5MS0 - chains A and B of the 14 polymer chains in the assembly; structure by electron microscopy, 9.80 A resolution (very low resolution: no residue pairs are listed; an interface is given only as per-side residue counts).

== Chain A (and B) ==
Molecule: DNA-directed RNA polymerase subunit alpha
Organism: Escherichia coli
Notes: EC 2.7.7.6; chain B of this document is another copy of the same molecule, construct and numbering; everything in this record applies to it too
UniProt: P0A7Z4 (RPOA_ECOLI); residue numbers follow UniProt; this construct covers 1-329
Chain sequence (329 residues; numbered 1 to 329; the number before each row is that of its first residue):
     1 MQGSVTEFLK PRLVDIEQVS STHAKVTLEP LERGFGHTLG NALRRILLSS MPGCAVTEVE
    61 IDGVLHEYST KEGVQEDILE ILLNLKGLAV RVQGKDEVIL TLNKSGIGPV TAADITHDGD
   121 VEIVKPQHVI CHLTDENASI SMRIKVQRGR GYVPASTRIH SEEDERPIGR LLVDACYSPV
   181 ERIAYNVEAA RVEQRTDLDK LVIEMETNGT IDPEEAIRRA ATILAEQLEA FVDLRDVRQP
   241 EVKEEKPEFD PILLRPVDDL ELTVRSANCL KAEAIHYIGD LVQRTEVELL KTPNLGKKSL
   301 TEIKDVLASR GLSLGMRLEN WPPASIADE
Disordered / not traced: 236-329
UniProt features mapped onto this chain:
  - region: Glu162 to Glu165 (Required for interaction with Crp at class II promoters)
  - modified residue: Arg265 (ADP-ribosylarginine), Lys297 (N6-acetyllysine), Lys298 (N6-acetyllysine)
  - mutagenesis: Arg45 (R45C: In rpoA112; temperature-sensitive, blocks RNA polymerase assembly), Glu162 to Glu165 (5-fold decrease in CRP-class II promoter-dependent transcription), Glu165 (E165K: 5-fold decrease in CRP-class II promoter-dependent transcription), Arg191 (R191C: In rpoA101; temperature-sensitive)

== How chain A and chain B interact ==
At this resolution (10 A) residue pairs are not listed: 15 residues of chain A and 10 of chain B lie at the interface.

== In short ==
15 residues of chain A face 10 of chain B across their interface. From UniProt: 6 mutagenesis sites on chain
A.
Both chains are DNA-directed RNA polymerase subunit alpha (Escherichia coli). Entry 5MS0 (pseudo-atomic model
of the RNA polymerase lambda-based antitermination complex solved by cryo-EM) was determined by electron
microscopy together with 5LM7 and 5LM9 from the same study.
